4HDB - chains A and B; structure by X-ray diffraction, 1.49 A resolution.

== Chain A ==
Name: HIV-1 Protease
Source organism: Human immunodeficiency virus type 1
Notes: EC 3.4.23.16
Reference sequence: P03367 (POL_HV1BR); residues 1-99 here correspond to UniProt positions 501-599 (UniProt number = residue number + 500)
Sequence (99 residues; numbered 1 to 99; the number before each row is that of its first residue):
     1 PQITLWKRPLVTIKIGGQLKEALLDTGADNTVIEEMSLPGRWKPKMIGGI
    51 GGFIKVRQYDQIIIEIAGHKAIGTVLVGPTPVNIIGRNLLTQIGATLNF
Sequence notes: engineered mutation Lys7 (Gln507 in P03367), Asn30 (Asp530 in P03367), Ile33 (Leu533 in P03367), Ile63 (Leu563 in P03367), Ala67 (Cys567 in P03367), Ala95 (Cys595 in P03367)
Ion coordination: Na+ near Asp60 (its only coordinating residue here)
Residues lining bound ligands: G52 ((3R,3aS,3bR,6aS,7aS)-octahydrodifuro[2,3-b:3',2'-d]furan-3-yl [(1S,2R)-1-benzyl-2-hydroxy-3-{[(4-methoxyphenyl)sulfonyl](2-methylpropyl)amino}propyl]carbamate): Arg8, Leu23, Asp25, Gly27, Ala28, Asp29, Asn30, Val32, Ile47, Gly48, Gly49, Ile50, Pro81, Val82, Ile84
UniProt features mapped onto this chain:
  - region (Dimerization of protease): Pro1 to Leu5, Gly49 to Lys55, Asn88 to Gly94, Thr96 to Phe99
  - active site: Asp25 (For protease activity)
  - site: Phe99 (Cleavage)
Reported in the primary citation:
  - binding site for G52: Asn30
  - contacts within the chain: Asn30-Asn88 (water-mediated contact), Asn30-Thr74 (water-mediated contact)
  - conformationally variable residues (side-chain flip): Asn30

== Chain B ==
Name: HIV-1 Protease
Source organism: Human immunodeficiency virus type 1
Notes: EC 3.4.23.16
Reference sequence: P03367 (POL_HV1BR); residues 101-199 here correspond to UniProt positions 501-599 (UniProt number = residue number + 400)
Sequence (99 residues; numbered 101 to 199; the number before each row is that of its first residue):
   101 PQITLWKRPLVTIKIGGQLKEALLDTGADNTVIEEMSLPGRWKPKMIGGI
   151 GGFIKVRQYDQIIIEIAGHKAIGTVLVGPTPVNIIGRNLLTQIGATLNF
Sequence notes: engineered mutation Lys107 (Gln507 in P03367), Asn130 (Asp530 in P03367), Ile133 (Leu533 in P03367), Ile163 (Leu563 in P03367), Ala167 (Cys567 in P03367), Ala195 (Cys595 in P03367)
Residues lining bound ligands: G52 ((3R,3aS,3bR,6aS,7aS)-octahydrodifuro[2,3-b:3',2'-d]furan-3-yl [(1S,2R)-1-benzyl-2-hydroxy-3-{[(4-methoxyphenyl)sulfonyl](2-methylpropyl)amino}propyl]carbamate): Arg108, Leu123, Asp125, Gly127, Ala128, Asp129, Asn130, Val132, Ile147, Gly148, Gly149, Ile150, Pro181, Val182, Ile184
UniProt features mapped onto this chain:
  - region (Dimerization of protease): Pro101 to Leu105, Gly149 to Lys155, Asn188 to Gly194, Thr196 to Phe199
  - active site: Asp125 (For protease activity)
  - site: Phe199 (Cleavage)

== How chain A and chain B interact ==
Pairs across the interface (103):
  Pro1(A) with Leu197(B); Asn198(B); Phe199(B), hydrogen bond (backbone-backbone)
  Gln2(A) with Thr196(B); Leu197(B); Asn198(B), hydrogen bond
  Ile3(A) with Thr196(B); Leu197(B), hydrogen bond (backbone-backbone); Phe199(B), hydrophobic
  Leu5(A) with Arg187(B), hydrogen bond (backbone-side chain); Leu190(B), hydrophobic; Thr191(B); Ala195(B)
  Trp6(A) with Arg187(B), hydrogen bond (backbone-side chain); Thr191(B)
  Lys7(A) with Arg187(B)
  Arg8(A) with Asp129(B), salt bridge; Arg187(B)
  Pro9(A) with Thr126(B); Arg187(B)
  Leu23(A) with Gly127(B)
  Leu24(A) with Thr126(B), hydrogen bond (backbone-side chain); Leu197(B), hydrophobic; Phe199(B), hydrophobic
  Asp25(A) with Asp125(B); Thr126(B); Gly127(B), hydrogen bond (side chain-backbone)
  Thr26(A) with Leu105(B); Pro109(B); Leu124(B), hydrogen bond (side chain-backbone); Asp125(B); Thr126(B), hydrogen bond (side chain-backbone); Leu197(B)
  Gly27(A) with Leu123(B); Asp125(B), hydrogen bond (backbone-side chain)
  Asp29(A) with Arg108(B), salt bridge
  Ile47(A) with Ile150(B), hydrophobic
  Gly48(A) with Ile150(B)
  Gly49(A) with Ile150(B); Pro181(B)
  Ile50(A) with Ile147(B), hydrophobic; Gly148(B); Gly149(B); Ile150(B), hydrogen bond (backbone-backbone); Gly151(B), hydrogen bond (backbone-backbone); Gly152(B); Ile154(B); Pro179(B); Thr180(B); Pro181(B)
  Gly51(A) with Ile150(B), hydrogen bond (backbone-backbone); Gly151(B); Gly152(B); Ile154(B)
  Gly52(A) with Ile150(B); Gly151(B)
  Ile54(A) with Ile150(B), hydrophobic; Gly151(B)
  His69(A) with Phe199(B)
  Thr80(A) with Ile150(B)
  Pro81(A) with Gly149(B); Ile150(B)
  Arg87(A) with Leu105(B), hydrogen bond (side chain-backbone); Trp106(B), hydrogen bond (side chain-backbone); Lys107(B), hydrogen bond (side chain-backbone); Arg108(B); Pro109(B)
  Leu90(A) with Leu105(B), hydrophobic
  Thr91(A) with Leu105(B); Trp106(B)
  Gln92(A) with Trp106(B)
  Ile93(A) with Phe199(B)
  Gly94(A) with Asn198(B); Phe199(B)
  Ala95(A) with Leu105(B); Asn198(B); Phe199(B), hydrophobic
  Thr96(A) with Gln102(B); Ile103(B); Thr104(B); Thr196(B); Leu197(B); Asn198(B), hydrogen bond (backbone-backbone)
  Leu97(A) with Pro101(B); Gln102(B); Ile103(B), hydrogen bond (backbone-backbone); Leu124(B), hydrophobic; Thr126(B); Thr196(B)
  Asn98(A) with Pro101(B); Gln102(B), hydrogen bond; Gly194(B); Ala195(B); Thr196(B), hydrogen bond (backbone-backbone); Asn198(B)
  Phe99(A) with Pro101(B), hydrogen bond (backbone-backbone); Ile103(B), hydrophobic; Leu124(B), hydrophobic; Ala167(B), hydrophobic; His169(B); Ile193(B); Gly194(B); Ala195(B), hydrophobic
Other interface residues (no listed pair), chain A (41 interface residues in all): Thr4, Val32, Phe53, Ala67, Pro79, Ile84
Other interface residues (no listed pair), chain B (38 interface residues in all): Val132

== Summary ==
41 residues of chain A and 38 residues of chain B are in contact; the contacts include 21 hydrogen bonds and 2
salt bridges. Polar pairs include Arg8(A)-Asp129(B), Asp29(A)-Arg108(B) and Gln2(A)-Asn198(B). Compound G52 is
bound between chain A and chain B. From the paper: a binding site for G52 at Asn30(A); conformational
variability at Asn30(A).
Chain A and chain B are both HIV-1 Protease (Human immunodeficiency virus type 1); the structure, Crystal
Structure of HIV-1 protease mutants D30N complexed with inhibitor GRL-0519, was determined by X-ray
diffraction together with 4HE9, 4HEG, 4HDF and 4HDP from the same study.
